PDB entry 8IL3 | electron microscopy, 3.86 A resolution | chains B and C of the 3 polymer chains in the assembly

Chain B:
Molecule: Heavy chain
Source organism: Homo sapiens
Amino-acid sequence (215 residues; row label = number of the first residue in the row):
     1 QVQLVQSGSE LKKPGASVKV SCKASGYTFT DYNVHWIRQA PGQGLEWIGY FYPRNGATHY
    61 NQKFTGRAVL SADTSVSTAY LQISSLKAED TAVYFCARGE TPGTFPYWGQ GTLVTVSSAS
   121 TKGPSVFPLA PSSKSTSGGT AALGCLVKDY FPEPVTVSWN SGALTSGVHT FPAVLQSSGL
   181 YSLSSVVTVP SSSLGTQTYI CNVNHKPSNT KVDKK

Chain C:
Molecule: ADP-ribosyl cyclase/cyclic ADP-ribose hydrolase 1
Source organism: Homo sapiens
Notes: EC 3.2.2.6
Reference sequence: P28907 (CD38_HUMAN); residues 25-256 here correspond to UniProt positions 48-279 (UniProt number = residue number + 23)
Amino-acid sequence (232 residues; row label = number of the first residue in the row):
    25 QQWSGPGTTK RFPETVLARC VKYTEIHPEM RHVDCQSVWD AFKGAFISKH PCNITEEDYQ
    85 PLMKLGTQTV PCNKILLWSR IKDLAHQFTQ VQRDMFTLED TLLGYLADDL TWCGEFNTSK
   145 INYQSCPDWR KDCSNNPVSV FWKTVSRRFA EAACDVVHVM LNGSRSKIFD KNSTFGSVEV
   205 HNLQPEKVQT LEAWVIHGGR EDSRDLCQDP TIKELESIIS KRNIQFSCKN IY
UniProt features mapped onto this chain:
  - active site: Cys-96, Cys-178
  - glycosylation (N-linked (GlcNAc...) asparagine): Asn-77, Asn-141, Asn-186, Asn-196
Cystine bridges: Cys-44/Cys-59

Chain B / chain C interface:
Pairs across the interface (22; chain B residue first):
  Thr-30(B) / Thr-93(C)
  Asp-31(B) / Thr-93(C)  hydrogen bond (backbone-side chain)
  Asn-33(B) / Met-54(C)
  Tyr-50(B) / Glu-53(C)  hydrogen bond (side chain-backbone)
  Tyr-50(B) / Met-54(C)  hydrogen bond (side chain-backbone)
  Tyr-50(B) / Arg-55(C)  hydrogen bond (side chain-backbone)
  Tyr-50(B) / His-56(C)
  Tyr-52(B) / Met-54(C)
  Tyr-52(B) / Thr-91(C)  hydrogen bond (side chain-backbone)
  Tyr-52(B) / Gln-92(C)
  Tyr-52(B) / Thr-93(C)  hydrogen bond
  Arg-54(B) / Thr-91(C)
  Arg-54(B) / Gln-92(C)  hydrogen bond (side chain-backbone)
  Arg-54(B) / Thr-93(C)
  Asn-55(B) / Lys-88(C)
  Asn-55(B) / Thr-91(C)  hydrogen bond
  Ala-57(B) / Arg-55(C)
  Thr-58(B) / Arg-55(C)  hydrogen bond (backbone-side chain)
  His-59(B) / His-56(C)
  Pro-102(B) / Pro-52(C)
  Pro-102(B) / Glu-53(C)
  Pro-102(B) / Met-54(C)
Other interface residues (no listed pair), chain B (12 interface residues in all): Glu-100
The authors on this interface:
  - epitope / paratope residues, chain C: Pro-52(C), Thr-91(C)

Summary:
The interface between chain B and chain C involves 12 residues on one side and 9 on the other, with 9 hydrogen
bonds. Among the polar pairs are Asp-31(B)/Thr-93(C), Tyr-50(B)/Glu-53(C) and Tyr-50(B)/Met-54(C). UniProt
lists active-site residues Cys-96(C) and Cys-178(C) on chain C. From the paper: epitope/paratope residues
Pro-52(C) and Thr-91(C).
Here chain B is Heavy chain and chain C is ADP-ribosyl cyclase/cyclic ADP-ribose hydrolase 1, both from Homo
sapiens. Entry 8IL3 (Cryo-EM structure of CD38 in complex with FTL004) was determined by electron microscopy.
